Entry 8K6X (X-ray diffraction, 1.80 A resolution); this record covers chains A and F of the 10 polymer chains in the assembly.

Chain A (and F):
Protein: Cyanate hydratase
Organism: Escherichia coli K-12
Notes: EC 4.2.1.104; chain F of this document is another copy of the same molecule, construct and numbering; everything in this record applies to it too
UniProt: P00816 (CYNS_ECOLI); numbering as in UniProt (aligned over 1-156)
Chain sequence (160 residues; row label = number of the first residue in the row; numbers below 1 keep their minus sign (Gly-3 is residue -3)):
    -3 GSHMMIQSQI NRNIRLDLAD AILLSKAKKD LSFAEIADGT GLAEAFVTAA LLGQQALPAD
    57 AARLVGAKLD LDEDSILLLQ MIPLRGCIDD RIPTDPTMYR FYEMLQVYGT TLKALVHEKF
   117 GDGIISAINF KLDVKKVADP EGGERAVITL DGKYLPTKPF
Unresolved in the structure: -3 to 0
Sequence notes: expression tag (-3 to 0)
Small-molecule neighbours: carbonate ion / methanimidate: Ile120, Ser122, Ala123, Ile124, Leu151
Curated features (UniProtKB/Swiss-Prot):
  - active site: Arg96, Glu99, Ser122

How chain A and chain F interact:
Pairs across the interface (8):
  Thr90(A) - Gln102(F)
  Pro92(A) - Glu99(F)
  Tyr95(A) - Tyr95(F)
  Arg96(A) - Arg96(F)
  Arg96(A) - Glu99(F)  salt bridge
  Glu99(A) - Pro92(F)
  Glu99(A) - Arg96(F)  salt bridge
  Gln102(A) - Thr90(F)
Also at the interface, not in a pair above, chain A (8 interface residues in all): Pro89, Val103
Also at the interface, not in a pair above, chain F (8 interface residues in all): Pro89, Val103

Overview:
Chain A and chain F each contribute 8 residues to their interface; the contacts include 2 salt bridges. The
salt-bridged pair is Arg96(A)-Glu99(F). Bound to chain A: carbonate ion / methanimidate. UniProt lists 3
active-site residues on chain A.
Chain A and chain F are both Cyanate hydratase (Escherichia coli K-12); the structure, Crystal structure of
E.coli Cyanase complex with cyanate and bicarbonate, was determined by X-ray diffraction together with 8K6G,
8K6H, 8K6S and 8K6U from the same study.
